Entry 7W8G (electron microscopy, 2.52 A resolution); this record covers chains 5 and C of the 12 polymer chains in the assembly.

== Chain 5 ==
Protein: Minichromosome maintenance protein 5
From: Saccharomyces cerevisiae S288C
Notes: EC 3.6.4.12
UniProt: P29496 (MCM5_YEAST); numbering as in UniProt (aligned over 1-775)
Chain sequence (775 residues; numbered 1 to 775; the number before each row is that of its first residue):
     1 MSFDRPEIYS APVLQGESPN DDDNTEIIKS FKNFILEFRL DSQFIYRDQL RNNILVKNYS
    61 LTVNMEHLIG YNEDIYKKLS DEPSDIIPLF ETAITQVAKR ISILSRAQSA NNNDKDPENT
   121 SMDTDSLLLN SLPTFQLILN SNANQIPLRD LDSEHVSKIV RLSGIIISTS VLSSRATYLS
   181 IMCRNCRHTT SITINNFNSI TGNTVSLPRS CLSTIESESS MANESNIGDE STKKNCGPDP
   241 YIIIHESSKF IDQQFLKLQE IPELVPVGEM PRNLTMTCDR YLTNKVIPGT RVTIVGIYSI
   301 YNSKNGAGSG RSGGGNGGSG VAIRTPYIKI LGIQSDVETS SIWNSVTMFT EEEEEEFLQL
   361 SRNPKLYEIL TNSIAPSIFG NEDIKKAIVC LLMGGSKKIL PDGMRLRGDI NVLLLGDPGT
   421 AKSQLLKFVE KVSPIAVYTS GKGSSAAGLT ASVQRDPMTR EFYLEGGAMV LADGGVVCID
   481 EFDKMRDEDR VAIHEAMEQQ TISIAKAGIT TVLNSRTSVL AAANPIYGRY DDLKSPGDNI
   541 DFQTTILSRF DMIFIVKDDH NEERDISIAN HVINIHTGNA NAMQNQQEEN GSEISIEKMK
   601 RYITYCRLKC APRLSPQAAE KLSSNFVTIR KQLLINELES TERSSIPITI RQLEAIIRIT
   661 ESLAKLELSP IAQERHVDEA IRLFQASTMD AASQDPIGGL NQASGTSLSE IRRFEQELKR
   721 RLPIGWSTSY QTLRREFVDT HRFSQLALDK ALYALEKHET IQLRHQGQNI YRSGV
Not modelled in the structure: 1, 111-128, 224-232, 305-318, 701-775
Ion coordination: Zn2+: C183, C186, C211, C236; Mg2+: S423 (together with ATP-gamma-S) (shared with 1 residue of chain 2)
Residues lining bound ligands:
  - ADP (adenosine-5'-diphosphate): M404, L406, E498, Q499, I650, R651, E654
  - ATP-gamma-S (AGS; phosphothiophosphoric acid-adenylate ester): S377, I378, F379, P418, G419, T420, A421, K422, S423, Q424, D480, E481, N524, I568, H571, V572, I575
Swiss-Prot annotation at these positions:
  - motif: S548 to D551 (Arginine finger)
  - binding site (ATP): G416 to S423
  - mutagenesis: K422 (K422A: Loss of MCM2-7 complex helicase activity)

== Chain C ==
Protein: DNA replication licensing factor MCM3
From: Saccharomyces cerevisiae S288C
Notes: EC 3.6.4.12
UniProt: P24279 (MCM3_YEAST); numbering as in UniProt (aligned over 1-971)
Chain sequence (971 residues; each row starts with the number of its first residue):
     1 MEGSTGFDGD ATTFFAPDAV FGDRVRRFQE FLDTFTSYRD SVRSIQVYNS NNAANYNDDQ
    61 DDADERDLLG DDDGDDLEKE KKAASSTSLN ILPHRIIISL DDLREFDRSF WSGILVEPAY
   121 FIPPAEKALT DLADSMDDVP HPNASAVSSR HPWKLSFKGS FGAHALSPRT LTAQHLNKLV
   181 SVEGIVTKTS LVRPKLIRSV HYAAKTGRFH YRDYTDATTT LTTRIPTPAI YPTEDTEGNK
   241 LTTEYGYSTF IDHQRITVQE MPEMAPAGQL PRSIDVILDD DLVDKTKPGD RVNVVGVFKS
   301 LGAGGMNQSN SNTLIGFKTL ILGNTVYPLH ARSTGVAARQ MLTDFDIRNI NKLSKKKDIF
   361 DILSQSLAPS IYGHDHIKKA ILLMLMGGVE KNLENGSHLR GDINILMVGD PSTAKSQLLR
   421 FVLNTASLAI ATTGRGSSGV GLTAAVTTDR ETGERRLEAG AMVLADRGVV CIDEFDKMTD
   481 VDRVAIHEVM EQQTVTIAKA GIHTTLNARC SVIAAANPVF GQYDVNRDPH QNIALPDSLL
   541 SRFDLLFVVT DDINEIRDRS ISEHVLRTHR YLPPGYLEGE PVRERLNLSL AVGEDADINP
   601 EEHSNSGAGV ENEGEDDEDH VFEKFNPLLQ AGAKLAKNKG NYNGTEIPKL VTIPFLRKYV
   661 QYAKERVIPQ LTQEAINVIV KNYTDLRNDD NTKKSPITAR TLETLIRLAT AHAKVRLSKT
   721 VNKVDAKVAA NLLRFALLGE DIGNDIDEEE SEYEEALSKR SPQKSPKKRQ RVRQPASNSG
   781 SPIKSTPRRS TASSVNATPS SARRILRFQD DEQNAGEDDN DIMSPLPADE EAELQRRLQL
   841 GLRVSPRRRE HLHAPEEGSS GPLTEVGTPR LPNVSSAGQD DEQQQSVISF DNVEPGTIST
   901 GRLSLISGII ARLMQTEIFE EESYPVASLF ERINEELPEE EKFSAQEYLA GLKIMSDRNN
   961 LMVADDKVWR V
Not modelled in the structure: 1-16, 60-88, 141-149, 312, 594-639, 739-971
Ion coordination: Mg2+: S416 (together with ADP)
Residues lining bound ligands:
  - ADP (adenosine-5'-diphosphate): S370, I371, Y372, H374, P411, S412, T413, A414, K415, S416, Q417, V565
  - ATP-gamma-S (AGS; phosphothiophosphoric acid-adenylate ester): L399, E491, Q492, S538, S541, R542, A699, R700, E703
Swiss-Prot annotation at these positions:
  - motif: S541 to D544 (Arginine finger)
  - binding site (ATP): G409 to S416
  - modified residue: S761 (Phosphoserine), S777 (Phosphoserine), S781 (Phosphoserine), T868 (Phosphothreonine)
  - mutagenesis: K415 (K415A: No effect on MCM2-7 complex helicase activity. Loss of MCM2-7 complex helicase activity; when associated with MCM5 A-422. Reduces MCM2-7 complex helicase activity ...)

== Chain 5 / chain C interface ==
Contacting residue pairs - 25 pairs, chain 5 then chain C:
  S2(5) - Y231(C)  hydrogen bond (backbone-side chain)
  S2(5) - T243(C)  hydrogen bond (backbone-side chain)
  S2(5) - Y245(C)  hydrogen bond (backbone-side chain)
  F3(5) - Y245(C)
  D4(5) - K240(C)
  D4(5) - L241(C)
  D4(5) - T242(C)  hydrogen bond
  D4(5) - T243(C)  hydrogen bond
  R5(5) - T233(C)
  R5(5) - E234(C)  salt bridge
  R5(5) - K240(C)
  E7(5) - K240(C)  salt bridge
  N185(5) - P228(C)
  C186(5) - P228(C)
  C186(5) - A229(C)
  C186(5) - I230(C)  hydrogen bond (backbone-backbone)
  R187(5) - R212(C)
  R187(5) - A229(C)
  H188(5) - I230(C)
  S219(5) - Y231(C)
  M221(5) - Y231(C)  hydrophobic
  N223(5) - A229(C)  hydrogen bond (side chain-backbone)
  N223(5) - I230(C)
  N223(5) - Y231(C)  hydrogen bond (side chain-backbone)
  K234(5) - I230(C)
Interface residues without a listed pair, chain 5 (17 interface residues in all): T189, S213, E218, K233
Interface residues without a listed pair, chain C (19 interface residues in all): L196, Y214, T227, D235, T236, F250, S309

== Summary ==
The interface between chain 5 and chain C involves 17 residues on one side and 19 on the other, with 8
hydrogen bonds and 2 salt bridges. Among the polar pairs are R5(5)-E234(C), E7(5)-K240(C) and S2(5)-Y231(C).
Chain 5 binds ADP and ATP-gamma-S.
Here chain 5 is Minichromosome maintenance protein 5 and chain C is DNA replication licensing factor MCM3,
both from Saccharomyces cerevisiae S288C. Entry 7W8G (Cryo-EM structure of MCM double hexamer) was determined
by electron microscopy, deposited together with 7V3U and 7V3V.
